Entry 4RDK (X-ray diffraction, 1.63 A resolution); this record covers chains A and B.

[Chain A (and B)]
Protein: Capsid
From: Human calicivirus NLV/Boxer/2001/US
Notes: fragment: Protrusion domain; chain B of this document is another copy of the same molecule, construct and numbering; everything in this record applies to it too
UniProt: Q8BCA3 (Q8BCA3_9CALI); numbering as in UniProt (aligned over 227-526)
Chain sequence (308 residues; each row starts with the number of its first residue):
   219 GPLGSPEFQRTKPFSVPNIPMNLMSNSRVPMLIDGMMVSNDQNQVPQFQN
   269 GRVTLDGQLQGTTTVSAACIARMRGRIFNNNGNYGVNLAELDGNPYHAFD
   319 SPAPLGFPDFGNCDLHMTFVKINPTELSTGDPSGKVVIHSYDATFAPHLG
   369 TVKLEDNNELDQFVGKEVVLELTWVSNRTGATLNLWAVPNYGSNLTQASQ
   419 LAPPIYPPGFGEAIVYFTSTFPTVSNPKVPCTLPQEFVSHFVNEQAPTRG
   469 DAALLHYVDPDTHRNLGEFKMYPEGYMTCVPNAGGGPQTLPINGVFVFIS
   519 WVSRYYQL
Not modelled in the structure: 219-229, 260-261, 502-503 (chain B: 219-229, 501-503)
Construct notes: expression tag (219-226)
From the paper describing this entry:
  - binding site for beta-D-galactopyranose: Asp332, Ser394, Asn395, Thr397
  - binding site for alpha-L-fucopyranose: Ser346, Thr347, Gly348, Asp349, Trp392, Asn395, Val442
  - binding site for 2-acetamido-2-deoxy-alpha-D-glucopyranose: Thr347

[Chain A / chain B interface]
Residue-residue contacts - 63 pairs, chain A then chain B:
  Pro235(A) - Asn461(B)
  Asn236(A) - Asn461(B)  hydrogen bond (backbone-side chain)
  Ile237(A) - Val283(B)  hydrophobic
  Ile237(A) - Asn461(B)
  Leu241(A) - Ser284(B)
  Ser243(A) - Ser284(B)
  Ser243(A) - Ala286(B)
  Pro248(A) - Ala286(B)
  Pro248(A) - Arg290(B)
  Met249(A) - Ala286(B)
  Leu250(A) - Cys287(B)  hydrophobic
  Ser284(A) - Leu241(B)
  Ser284(A) - Ser243(B)
  Ser284(A) - Glu454(B)  hydrogen bond
  Ala286(A) - Ser243(B)
  Ala286(A) - Pro248(B)
  Ala286(A) - Met249(B)
  Cys287(A) - Leu250(B)  hydrophobic
  Arg290(A) - Pro248(B)
  Thr336(A) - Thr336(B)
  Thr336(A) - Thr391(B)
  Val338(A) - Thr391(B)
  Val338(A) - Pro440(B)  hydrophobic
  Ile340(A) - Met249(B)  hydrophobic
  Ile340(A) - Thr438(B)
  Leu345(A) - Pro440(B)  hydrophobic
  Leu345(A) - Val442(B)
  Leu345(A) - Ser443(B)  hydrogen bond (backbone-backbone)
  Leu345(A) - Pro445(B)  hydrophobic
  Ser346(A) - Val442(B)
  Ser346(A) - Ser443(B)
  Thr347(A) - Val442(B)
  Gly348(A) - Trp392(B)
  Gly348(A) - Val442(B)
  Asp349(A) - Trp392(B)  hydrogen bond
  Pro350(A) - Trp392(B)
  Pro350(A) - Pro440(B)  hydrophobic
  Pro350(A) - Val442(B)  hydrophobic
  Ser351(A) - Trp392(B)  hydrogen bond
  Val387(A) - Met249(B)  hydrophobic
  Glu389(A) - Glu389(B)
  Thr391(A) - Thr336(B)
  Thr391(A) - Val338(B)
  Trp392(A) - Gly348(B)
  Trp392(A) - Asp349(B)  hydrogen bond
  Trp392(A) - Pro350(B)
  Trp392(A) - Ser351(B)  hydrogen bond
  Thr438(A) - Ile340(B)
  Pro440(A) - Val338(B)  hydrophobic
  Pro440(A) - Leu345(B)  hydrophobic
  Pro440(A) - Pro350(B)  hydrophobic
  Val442(A) - Leu345(B)
  Val442(A) - Ser346(B)
  Val442(A) - Thr347(B)
  Val442(A) - Gly348(B)
  Ser443(A) - Leu345(B)  hydrogen bond (backbone-backbone)
  Ser443(A) - Ser346(B)
  Pro445(A) - Leu345(B)  hydrophobic
  Glu454(A) - Ser284(B)  hydrogen bond
  Val460(A) - Ile237(B)  hydrophobic
  Asn461(A) - Pro235(B)
  Asn461(A) - Asn236(B)  hydrogen bond (side chain-backbone)
  Asn461(A) - Ile237(B)
Also at the interface, not in a pair above, chain A (47 interface residues in all): Met242, Val283, Ala285, Leu309, Asp310, Lys339, Pro342, Lys353, Phe439, Thr441, Asn444, Ser457, His458
Also at the interface, not in a pair above, chain B (45 interface residues in all): Lys230, Asn240, Ala285, Leu309, Asp310, Pro342, Lys353, Phe439, Thr441, Asn444, Ser457, His458

[In short]
47 residues of chain A and 45 residues of chain B are in contact, with 10 hydrogen bonds. Among the polar
pairs are Asn236(A)-Asn461(B), Ser284(A)-Glu454(B) and Asp349(A)-Trp392(B). The paper reports a binding site
for alpha-L-fucopyranose at Ser346(A), Thr347(A) and Gly348(A) among others; a binding site for
beta-D-galactopyranose at Asp332(A), Ser394(A) and Asn395(A) among others.
Chain A and chain B are both Capsid (Human calicivirus NLV/Boxer/2001/US); the structure, Crystal structure of
Norovirus Boxer P domain in complex with Lewis b tetrasaccharide, was determined by X-ray diffraction together
with 4RDJ and 4RDL from the same study.
